6ADR - chains B and D of the 5 polymer chains in the assembly; structure by electron microscopy, 3.38 A resolution.

[Chain B]
Name: vp2
Source organism: Seneca valley virus
Sequence (267 residues; each row starts with the number of its first residue):
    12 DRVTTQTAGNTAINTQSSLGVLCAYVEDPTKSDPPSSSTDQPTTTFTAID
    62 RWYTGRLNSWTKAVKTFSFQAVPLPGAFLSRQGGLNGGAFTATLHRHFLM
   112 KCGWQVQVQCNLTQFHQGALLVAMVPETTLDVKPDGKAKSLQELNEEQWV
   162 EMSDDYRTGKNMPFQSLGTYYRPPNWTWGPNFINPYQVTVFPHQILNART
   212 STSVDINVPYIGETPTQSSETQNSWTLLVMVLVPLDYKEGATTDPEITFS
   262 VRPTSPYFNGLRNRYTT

[Chain D]
Name: VP4
Source organism: Seneca valley virus
Sequence (71 residues; each row starts with the number of its first residue; note: 1 number in that range is skipped by the numbering (no residue carries it; nothing is unmodelled there)):
     1 GNVQTTSKNDFDSRGNNGNMTFNYYANTYQNSVDFSTS
    40 SSASGAGPGNSRGGLAGLLTNFSGILNPLGYLK
Disordered / not traced: 1-13, 40-62

[Chain B / chain D interface]
Pairs across the interface (14):
  L30(B) - L71(D)
  G31(B) - L71(D)
  G31(B) - K72(D)
  V32(B) - Y70(D)
  V32(B) - L71(D)
  V32(B) - K72(D)  hydrogen bond (backbone-backbone)
  L33(B) - Y70(D)
  C34(B) - G69(D)
  C34(B) - Y70(D)  hydrogen bond (backbone-backbone)
  Y36(B) - L68(D)  hydrogen bond (backbone-backbone)
  V37(B) - Y70(D)
  E38(B) - Y70(D)
  E38(B) - K72(D)
  S47(B) - T37(D)
Other interface residues (no listed pair), chain B (11 interface residues in all): A35, Q205

[Overview]
The interface between chain B and chain D involves 11 residues on one side and 6 on the other, with 3 hydrogen
bonds. Backbone hydrogen bonds pair V32(B)-K72(D), C34(B)-Y70(D) and Y36(B)-L68(D).
Chain B is vp2 and chain D is VP4, both from Seneca valley virus; the structure, Anthrax Toxin Receptor
1-bound the Seneca Valley Virus in neutral conditions, was determined by electron microscopy, deposited
together with 6ADL, 6ADM, 6ADS and 6ADT.
